PDB entry 6Z2W | electron microscopy, 2.82 A resolution | chains D and F of the 4 polymer chains in the assembly

Chain D:
Protein: DNA damage checkpoint protein LCD1
Organism: Saccharomyces cerevisiae S288C
UniProtKB: Q04377 (LCD1_YEAST); numbering as in UniProt (aligned over 1-747)
Chain sequence (747 residues; numbered 1 to 747; the number before each row is that of its first residue):
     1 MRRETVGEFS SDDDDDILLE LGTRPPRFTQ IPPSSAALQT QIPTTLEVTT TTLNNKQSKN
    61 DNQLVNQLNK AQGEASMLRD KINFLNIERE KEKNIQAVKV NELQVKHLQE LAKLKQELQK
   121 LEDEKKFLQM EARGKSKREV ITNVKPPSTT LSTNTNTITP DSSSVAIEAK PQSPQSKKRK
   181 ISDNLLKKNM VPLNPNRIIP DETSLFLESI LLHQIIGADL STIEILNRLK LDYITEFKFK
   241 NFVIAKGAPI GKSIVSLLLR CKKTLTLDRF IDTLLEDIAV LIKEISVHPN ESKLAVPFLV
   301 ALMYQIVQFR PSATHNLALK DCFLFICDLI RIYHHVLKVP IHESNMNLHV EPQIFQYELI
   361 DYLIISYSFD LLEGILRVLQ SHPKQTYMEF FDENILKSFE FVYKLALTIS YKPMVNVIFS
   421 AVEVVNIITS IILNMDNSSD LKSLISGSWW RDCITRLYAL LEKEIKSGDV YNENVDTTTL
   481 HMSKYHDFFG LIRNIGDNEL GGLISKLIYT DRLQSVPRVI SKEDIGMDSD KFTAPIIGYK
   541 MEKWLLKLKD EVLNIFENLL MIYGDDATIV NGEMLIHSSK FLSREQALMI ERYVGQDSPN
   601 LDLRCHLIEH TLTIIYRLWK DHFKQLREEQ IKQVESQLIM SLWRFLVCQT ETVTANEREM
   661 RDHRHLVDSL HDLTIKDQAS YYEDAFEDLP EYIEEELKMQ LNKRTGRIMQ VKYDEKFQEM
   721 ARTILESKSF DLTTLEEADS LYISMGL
Disordered / not traced: 1-185, 528-531
UniProt features mapped onto this chain:
  - modified residue (Phosphoserine): Ser10, Ser11, Ser76

Chain F:
Protein: Serine/threonine-protein kinase MEC1
Organism: Saccharomyces cerevisiae S288C
Notes: EC 2.7.11.1
UniProtKB: P38111 (ATR_YEAST); numbering as in UniProt; present here: 1-1081, 1089-2368
Chain sequence (2368 residues; numbered 1 to 2368 plus 6 insertion-coded residues; 6 numbers in that range are skipped by the numbering (no residue carries them; nothing is unmodelled there); the number before each row is that of its first residue; a row labelled like 1085A-1085F holds insertion residues (1085A, then the next letters in order)):
     1 MESHVKYLDE LILAIKDLNS GVDSKVQIKK VPTDPSSSQE YAKSLKILNT LIRNLKDQRR
    61 NNIMKNDTIF SKTVSALALL LEYNPFLLVM KDSNGNFEIQ RLIDDFLNIS VLNYDNYHRI
   121 WFMRRKLGSW CKACVEFYGK PAKFQLTAHF ENTMNLYEQA LTEVLLGKTE LLKFYDTLKG
   181 LYILLYWFTS EYSTFGNSIA FLDSSLGFTK FDFNFQRLIR IVLYVFDSCE LAALEYAEIQ
   241 LKYISLVVDY VCNRTISTAL DAPALVCCEQ LKFVLTTMHH FLDNKYGLLD NDPTMAKGIL
   301 RLYSLCISND FSKCFVDHFP IDQWADFSQS EHFPFTQLTN KALSIVYFDL KRRSLPVEAL
   361 KYDNKFNIWV YQSEPDSSLK NVTSPFDDRY KQLEKLRLLV LKKFNKTERG TLLKYRVNQL
   421 SPGFFQRAGN DFKLILNEAS VSIQTCFKTN NITRLTSWTV ILGRLACLES EKFSGTLPNS
   481 TKDMDNWYVC HLCDIEKTGN PFVRINPNRP EAAGKSEIFR ILHSNFLSHP NIDEFSESLL
   541 SGILFSLHRI FSHFQPPKLT DGNGQINKSF KLVQKCFMNS NRYLRLLSTR IIPLFNISDS
   601 HNSEDEHTAT LIKFLQSQKL PVVKENLVIA WTQLTLTTSN DVFDTLLLKL IDIFNSDDYS
   661 LRIMMTLQIK NMAKILKKTP YQLLSPILPV LLRQLGKNLV ERKVGFQNLI ELLGYSSKTI
   721 LDIFQRYIIP YAIIQYKSDV LSEIAKIMCD GDTSLINQMK VNLLKKNSRQ IFAVALVKHG
   781 LFSLDILETL FLNRAPTFDK GYITAYLPDY KTLAEITKLY KNSVTKDASD SENANMILCS
   841 LRFLITNFEK DKRHGSKYKN INNWTDDQEQ AFQKKLQDNI LGIFQVFSSD IHDVEGRTTY
   901 YEKLRVINGI SFLIIYAPKK SIISALAQIS ICLQTGLGLK EVRYEAFRCW HLLVRHLNDE
   961 ELSTVIDSLI AFILQKWSEF NGKLRNIVYS ILDTLIKEKS DLILKLKPYT TLALVGKPEL
  1021 GILARDGQFA RMVNKIRSTT DLIPIFANNL KSSNKYVINQ NLDDIEVYLR RKQTERSIDF
  1081 T
  1085 P
1085A-1085F KKVGQT
  1089 SDITLVLGAL LDTSHKFRNL DKDLCEKCAK CISMIGVLDV TKHEFKRTTY SENEVYDLND
  1149 SVQTIKFLIW VINDILVPAF WQSENPSKQL FVALVIQESL KYCGLSSESW DMNHKELYPN
  1209 EAKLWEKFNS VSKTTIYPLL SSLYLAQSWK EYVPLKYPSN NFKEGYKIWV KRFTLDLLKT
  1269 GTTENHPLHV FSSLIREDDG SLSNFLLPYI SLDIIIKAEK GTPYADILNG IIIEFDSIFT
  1329 CNLEGMNNLQ VDSLRMCYES IFRVFEYCKK WATEFKQNYS KLHGTFIIKD TKTTNMLLRI
  1389 DEFLRTTPSD LLAQRSLETD SFERSALYLE QCYRQNPHDK NQNGQLLKNL QITYEEIGDI
  1449 DSLDGVLRTF ATGNLVSKIE ELQYSENWKL AQDCFNVLGK FSDDPKTTTR MLKSMYDHQL
  1509 YSQIISNSSF HSSDGKISLS PDVKEWYSIG LEAANLEGNV QTLKNWVEQI ESLRNIDDRE
  1569 VLLQYNIAKA LIAISNEDPL RTQKYIHNSF RLIGTNFITS SKETTLLKKQ NLLMKLHSLY
  1629 DLSFLSSAKD KFEYKSNTTI LDYRMERIGA DFVPNHYILS MRKSFDQLKM NEQADADLGK
  1689 TFFTLAQLAR NNARLDIASE SLMHCLERRL PQAELEFAEI LWKQGENDRA LKIVQEIHEK
  1749 YQENSSVNAR DRAAVLLKFT EWLDLSNNSA SEQIIKQYQD IFQIDSKWDK PYYSIGLYYS
  1809 RLLERKKAEG YITNGRFEYR AISYFLLAFE KNTAKVRENL PKVITFWLDI AAASISEAPG
  1869 NRKEMLSKAT EDICSHVEEA LQHCPTYIWY FVLTQLLSRL LHSHQSSAQI IMHILLSLAV
  1929 EYPSHILWYI TALVNSNSSK RVLRGKHILE KYRQHSQNPH DLVSSALDLT KALTRVCLQD
  1989 VKSITSRSGK SLEKDFKFDM NVAPSAMVVP VRKNLDIISP LESNSMRGYQ PFRPVVSIIR
  2049 FGSSYKVFSS LKKPKQLNII GSDGNIYGIM CKKEDVRQDN QYMQFATTMD FLLSKDIASR
  2109 KRSLGINIYS VLSLREDCGI LEMVPNVVTL RSILSTKYES LKIKYSLKSL HDRWQHTAVD
  2169 GKLEFYMEQV DKFPPILYQW FLENFPDPIN WFNARNTYAR SYAVMAMVGH ILGLGDRHCE
  2229 NILLDIQTGK VLHVDLDCLF EKGKRLPVPE IVPFRLTPNL LDALGIIGTE GTFKKSSEVT
  2289 LALMRKNEVA LMNVIETIMY DRNMDHSIQK ALKVLRNKIR GIDPQDGLVL SVAGQTETLI
  2349 QEATSEDNLS KMYIGWLPFW
Disordered / not traced: 1, 33-43, 475-479, 1085A-1085F, 1868-1869, 1991-2003, 2031-2035
Differences from the reference sequence: engineered mutation Leu2244 (Phe in P38111)
Bound ions: Zn2+ near His553 (its only coordinating residue here); Mg2+ site 1: Asn2229, Asp2243 (together with AMP-PNP); Mg2+ site 2: Asp2243 (together with AMP-PNP)
Small-molecule neighbours: AMP-PNP (ANP; phosphoaminophosphonic acid-adenylate ester): Phe2056, Ser2058, Leu2059, Pro2062, Met2078, Lys2080, Tyr2117, Leu2129, Glu2130, Met2131, Val2132, Val2135, Thr2137, Asp2224, His2226, Glu2228, Asn2229, Leu2231, Leu2240, Val2242, Asp2243
UniProt features mapped onto this chain:
  - region: Val2055 to Lys2061 (G-loop), Gly2221 to Asn2229 (Catalytic loop), His2241 to Thr2265 (Activation loop)
From the paper describing this entry:
  - mutagenesis - F2093A, H2241A, V2242A, D2245G, R2310A: decreased catalytic activity
  - mutagenesis - H2241A, V2242A, F2248A: decreased growth in response to hydroxyurea
  - mutagenesis - D2243N: abolished catalytic activity
  - mutagenesis - D2243N: abolished growth
  - mutagenesis - F2248A, D2313A (36 +/- 10 nM): decreased catalytic activity on Dpb11
  - mutagenesis - D2245G (95 +/- 25 nM): decreased binding to Dpb11
  - mutagenesis - D2245G: decreased growth in response to tel1Delta ddc1Delta
  - binding site for AMP-PNP: Ser2058, Met2078, Lys2080
  - mutagenesis - M2312A (5.8 +/- 1.5 nM), H2314A (5.16 +/- 1.34 nM): increased catalytic activity on Dpb11
  - mutagenesis - M2312A, H2314A: increased growth in response to hydroxyurea
  - mutagenesis - M2091A: unchanged catalytic activity
  - mutagenesis - F2093A, D2245G (95 +/- 25 nM Dpb11): decreased signaling in response to Dpb11
  - mutagenesis - F2093A: decreased growth
  - mutagenesis - M2312A (5.8 +/- 1.5 nM Dpb11), H2314A: increased binding to Dpb11

Interface between chain D and chain F:
Contacting residue pairs (6; chain D residue first):
  Asn241(D) - Asp322(F)  hydrogen bond
  Lys263(D) - His279(F)
  Lys263(D) - Asp317(F)
  Thr264(D) - Pro320(F)
  Thr264(D) - Gln323(F)
  Arg269(D) - Gln323(F)
Interface residues without a listed pair, chain F (8 interface residues in all): Thr276, Asp283, His318

In short:
Chain D and chain F form an interface of 4 and 8 residues respectively; the contacts include 1 hydrogen bond.
Its one hydrogen-bonded contact is Asn241(D)-Asp322(F). From the paper: a binding site for AMP-PNP at
Ser2058(F), Met2078(F) and Lys2080(F); F2093A, H2241A and V2242A of chain F, among others, reduce catalytic
activity; 11 substitutions were tested in all.
Here chain D is DNA damage checkpoint protein LCD1 and chain F is Serine/threonine-protein kinase MEC1, both
from Saccharomyces cerevisiae S288C. Entry 6Z2W (Mec1-Ddc2 (F2244L mutant) in complex with Mg AMP-PNP) was
determined by electron microscopy together with 6Z2X and 6Z3A from the same study.
